PDB entry 8HNW | X-ray diffraction, 3.41 A resolution | chains A and B of the 4 polymer chains in the assembly

Chain A:
Molecule: CRISPR-associated endonuclease Cas9
From: Haemophilus parainfluenzae
UniProt: F0ET08 (F0ET08_HAEPA); residue numbers follow UniProt; this construct covers 1-1054
Chain sequence (1055 residues; row label = number of the first residue in the row; numbering starts at 0):
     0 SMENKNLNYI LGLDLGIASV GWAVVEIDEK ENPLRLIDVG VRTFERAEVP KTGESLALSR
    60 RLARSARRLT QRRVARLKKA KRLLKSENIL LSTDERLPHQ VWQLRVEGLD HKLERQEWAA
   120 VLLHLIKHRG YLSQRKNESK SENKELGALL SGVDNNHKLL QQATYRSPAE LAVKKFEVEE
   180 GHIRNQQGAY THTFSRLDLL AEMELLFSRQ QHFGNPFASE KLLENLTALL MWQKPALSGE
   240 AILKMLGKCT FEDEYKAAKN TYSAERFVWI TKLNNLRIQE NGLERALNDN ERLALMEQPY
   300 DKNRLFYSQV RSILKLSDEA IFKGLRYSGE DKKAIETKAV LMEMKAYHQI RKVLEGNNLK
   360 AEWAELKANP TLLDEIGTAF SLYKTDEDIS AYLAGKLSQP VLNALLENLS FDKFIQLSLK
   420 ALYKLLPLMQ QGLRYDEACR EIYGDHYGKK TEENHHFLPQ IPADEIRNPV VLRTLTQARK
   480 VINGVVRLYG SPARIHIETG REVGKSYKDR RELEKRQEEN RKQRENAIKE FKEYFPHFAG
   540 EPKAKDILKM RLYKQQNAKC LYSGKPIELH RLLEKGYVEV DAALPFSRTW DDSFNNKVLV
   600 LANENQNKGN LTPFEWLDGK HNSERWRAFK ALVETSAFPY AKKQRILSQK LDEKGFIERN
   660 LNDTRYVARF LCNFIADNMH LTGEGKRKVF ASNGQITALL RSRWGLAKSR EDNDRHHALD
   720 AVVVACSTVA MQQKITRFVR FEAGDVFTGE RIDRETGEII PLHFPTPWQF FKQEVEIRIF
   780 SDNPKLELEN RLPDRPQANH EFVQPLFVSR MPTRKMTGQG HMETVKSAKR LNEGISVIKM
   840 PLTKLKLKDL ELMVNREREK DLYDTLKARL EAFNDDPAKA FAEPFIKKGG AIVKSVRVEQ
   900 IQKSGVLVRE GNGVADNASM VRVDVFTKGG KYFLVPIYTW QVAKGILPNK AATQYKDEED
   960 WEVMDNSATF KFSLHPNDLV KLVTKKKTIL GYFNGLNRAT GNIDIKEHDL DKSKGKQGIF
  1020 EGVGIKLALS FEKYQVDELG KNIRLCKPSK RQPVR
Disordered / not traced: 0-8, 45-51, 140-143, 248-249, 318-319, 326-333, 443-455, 499-657, 681-687, 700-711, 738-760
Sequence notes: expression tag (0); engineered mutation Ala581 (His in F0ET08)

Chain B:
Molecule: sgRNA
Sequence (128 nucleotides; each row starts with the number of its first residue):
     1 GGUCACUCUA ACAUUUAAUC ACACGUUGUA GCUCCCUUUU UCGAAAGAAA AACGUUGUUA
    61 CAAUAAGAGA AAAGAUUUCU CGCAAAGCUC UGUCCCUUGA AAUGUAAGUU UCAAGGGACA
   121 UCUUUUUC
Disordered / not traced: 45, 71-77, 99-109, 127-128

How chain A and chain B interact:
Contacting residue pairs (200):
  Arg41(A) - C119(B)  salt bridge to the phosphate
  Glu53(A) - U16(B)  phosphate contact
  Ser54(A) - U16(B)  phosphate contact
  Ser54(A) - A17(B)  phosphate contact
  Ala56(A) - A17(B)  phosphate contact
  Ala56(A) - A84(B)  sugar contact
  Ser58(A) - C83(B)  sugar contact
  Arg59(A) - G82(B)  salt bridge to the phosphate
  Arg59(A) - C83(B)  salt bridge to the phosphate
  Arg59(A) - A84(B)  hydrogen bond to the base
  Arg59(A) - U126(B)  hydrogen bond to the base
  Arg60(A) - A17(B)  salt bridge to the phosphate
  Arg60(A) - A18(B)  salt bridge to the phosphate
  Arg60(A) - U19(B)  phosphate contact
  Ala62(A) - C83(B)  base contact
  Arg63(A) - A18(B)  salt bridge to the phosphate
  Arg63(A) - U19(B)  salt bridge to the phosphate
  Ala65(A) - A65(B)  phosphate contact
  Arg66(A) - A65(B)  phosphate contact
  Arg66(A) - G82(B)  base contact
  Arg66(A) - C83(B)  salt bridge to the phosphate
  Arg67(A) - U19(B)  salt bridge to the phosphate
  Arg67(A) - C20(B)  salt bridge to the phosphate
  Leu68(A) - A21(B)  phosphate contact
  Thr69(A) - U64(B)  phosphate contact
  Arg71(A) - C20(B)  salt bridge to the phosphate
  Arg71(A) - A21(B)  salt bridge to the phosphate
  Arg72(A) - A23(B)  salt bridge to the phosphate
  Val73(A) - A63(B)  phosphate contact
  Ala74(A) - C79(B)  phosphate contact
  Arg75(A) - C22(B)  salt bridge to the phosphate
  Leu76(A) - A62(B)  phosphate contact
  Lys77(A) - U78(B)  phosphate contact
  Lys80(A) - A62(B)  salt bridge to the phosphate
  Arg81(A) - U78(B)  salt bridge to the phosphate
  His98(A) - G31(B)  sugar contact
  His98(A) - U59(B)  hydrogen bond to the sugar
  His98(A) - A60(B)  sugar contact
  Val100(A) - A60(B)  sugar contact
  Trp101(A) - U59(B)  hydrogen bond to the phosphate
  Trp101(A) - A60(B)  hydrogen bond to the phosphate
  His123(A) - A60(B)  salt bridge to the phosphate
  His123(A) - C61(B)  phosphate contact
  Lys126(A) - C61(B)  salt bridge to the phosphate
  Lys126(A) - A62(B)  salt bridge to the phosphate
  His127(A) - A23(B)  phosphate contact
  His127(A) - A60(B)  salt bridge to the phosphate
  Arg128(A) - A21(B)  phosphate contact
  Arg128(A) - C22(B)  salt bridge to the phosphate
  Gly129(A) - C22(B)  phosphate contact
  Gly129(A) - A23(B)  phosphate contact
  Gln133(A) - C20(B)  hydrogen bond to the sugar
  Leu148(A) - C22(B)  sugar contact
  Gly180(A) - U58(B)  sugar contact
  His181(A) - U58(B)  phosphate contact
  His181(A) - U59(B)  phosphate contact
  Ile182(A) - U59(B)  hydrogen bond to the phosphate
  Arg183(A) - C24(B)  salt bridge to the phosphate
  Arg183(A) - U59(B)  hydrogen bond to the phosphate
  Arg183(A) - A60(B)  salt bridge to the phosphate
  Asn184(A) - A23(B)  hydrogen bond to the sugar
  Asn184(A) - C24(B)  hydrogen bond to the phosphate
  Gln185(A) - C24(B)  phosphate contact
  Gln185(A) - G25(B)  phosphate contact
  Gln185(A) - U58(B)  hydrogen bond to the phosphate
  Gln186(A) - C24(B)  hydrogen bond to the sugar
  Gln186(A) - G25(B)  phosphate contact
  Gly187(A) - C24(B)  hydrogen bond to the sugar
  Tyr189(A) - A23(B)  sugar contact
  Thr192(A) - A23(B)  sugar contact
  Arg195(A) - A21(B)  hydrogen bond to the sugar
  Arg195(A) - C22(B)  sugar contact
  Gln232(A) - A21(B)  phosphate contact
  Lys233(A) - C20(B)  salt bridge to the phosphate
  Lys233(A) - A21(B)  hydrogen bond to the phosphate
  Pro234(A) - C20(B)  sugar contact
  Ala235(A) - U19(B)  hydrogen bond to the sugar
  Ala235(A) - C20(B)  sugar contact
  Lys243(A) - U126(B)  salt bridge to the phosphate
  Phe266(A) - C8(B)  sugar contact
  Phe266(A) - U9(B)  sugar contact
  Val267(A) - U9(B)  phosphate contact
  Val267(A) - A10(B)  phosphate contact
  Ile414(A) - U9(B)  phosphate contact
  Ile414(A) - A10(B)  phosphate contact
  Gln415(A) - U9(B)  hydrogen bond to the phosphate
  Tyr434(A) - U7(B)  hydrogen bond to the sugar
  Tyr434(A) - C8(B)  sugar contact
  Gln459(A) - C88(B)  phosphate contact
  Arg466(A) - U16(B)  hydrogen bond to the sugar
  Arg466(A) - A17(B)  sugar contact
  Asn467(A) - U16(B)  sugar contact
  Pro468(A) - A17(B)  phosphate contact
  Leu471(A) - A85(B)  sugar contact
  Leu471(A) - A86(B)  sugar contact
  Arg472(A) - A85(B)  salt bridge to the phosphate
  Arg472(A) - A86(B)  salt bridge to the phosphate
  Thr475(A) - A86(B)  hydrogen bond to the phosphate
  Thr475(A) - G87(B)  hydrogen bond to the phosphate
  Arg478(A) - G87(B)  salt bridge to the phosphate
  Lys479(A) - G87(B)  salt bridge to the phosphate
  Lys479(A) - A118(B)  salt bridge to the phosphate
  Lys479(A) - C119(B)  phosphate contact
  Asn659(A) - U15(B)  sugar contact
  Asn661(A) - U14(B)  hydrogen bond to the base
  Asn661(A) - U15(B)  hydrogen bond to the sugar
  Asp662(A) - U15(B)  hydrogen bond to the sugar
  Arg668(A) - C6(B)  salt bridge to the phosphate
  Arg668(A) - U7(B)  salt bridge to the phosphate
  Asn672(A) - C6(B)  hydrogen bond to the phosphate
  Gln732(A) - G2(B)  hydrogen bond to the base
  Gln732(A) - U3(B)  hydrogen bond to the base
  Thr735(A) - U3(B)  hydrogen bond to the phosphate
  Thr735(A) - C4(B)  phosphate contact
  Pro811(A) - C119(B)  phosphate contact
  Pro811(A) - A120(B)  phosphate contact
  Thr812(A) - A120(B)  phosphate contact
  Arg813(A) - C119(B)  sugar contact
  Arg813(A) - A120(B)  hydrogen bond to the phosphate
  Lys814(A) - A84(B)  phosphate contact
  Lys814(A) - A120(B)  phosphate contact
  Lys814(A) - U121(B)  phosphate contact
  Met815(A) - U121(B)  hydrogen bond to the phosphate
  Thr816(A) - A84(B)  hydrogen bond to the phosphate
  Gly817(A) - A65(B)  hydrogen bond to the base
  Gly817(A) - C83(B)  sugar contact
  Gln818(A) - C83(B)  base contact
  Gly819(A) - A65(B)  hydrogen bond to the base
  Gly819(A) - A66(B)  base contact
  His820(A) - A65(B)  hydrogen bond to the sugar
  His820(A) - A66(B)  sugar contact
  Val824(A) - U26(B)  hydrogen bond to the sugar
  Val824(A) - U27(B)  sugar contact
  Lys825(A) - U27(B)  sugar contact
  Ser826(A) - U27(B)  phosphate contact
  Ser826(A) - G28(B)  hydrogen bond to the phosphate
  Lys828(A) - G28(B)  salt bridge to the phosphate
  Lys828(A) - U29(B)  salt bridge to the phosphate
  Val836(A) - U27(B)  phosphate contact
  Val836(A) - U55(B)  phosphate contact
  Ile837(A) - U27(B)  phosphate contact
  Lys838(A) - U27(B)  hydrogen bond to the phosphate
  Lys838(A) - U56(B)  phosphate contact
  Lys838(A) - G57(B)  salt bridge to the phosphate
  Val853(A) - U55(B)  sugar contact
  Asn854(A) - G54(B)  hydrogen bond to the sugar
  Asn854(A) - U55(B)  hydrogen bond to the sugar
  Arg857(A) - C36(B)  hydrogen bond to the sugar
  Arg857(A) - U37(B)  hydrogen bond to the sugar
  Arg857(A) - C53(B)  hydrogen bond to the base
  Arg857(A) - G54(B)  hydrogen bond to the base
  Glu858(A) - C35(B)  hydrogen bond to the sugar
  Glu858(A) - G54(B)  base contact
  Glu858(A) - U55(B)  hydrogen bond to the sugar
  Lys886(A) - C34(B)  hydrogen bond to the base
  Lys886(A) - U56(B)  hydrogen bond to the sugar
  Lys887(A) - C34(B)  hydrogen bond to the sugar
  Lys887(A) - C35(B)  phosphate contact
  Lys887(A) - C36(B)  phosphate contact
  Gly888(A) - C34(B)  phosphate contact
  Gly888(A) - C35(B)  phosphate contact
  Ala890(A) - C34(B)  sugar contact
  Ile891(A) - U56(B)  hydrogen bond to the sugar
  Ile891(A) - G57(B)  sugar contact
  Val892(A) - U56(B)  sugar contact
  Lys893(A) - U56(B)  phosphate contact
  Lys893(A) - G57(B)  hydrogen bond to the phosphate
  Lys893(A) - U58(B)  salt bridge to the phosphate
  Ser894(A) - U56(B)  phosphate contact
  Ser894(A) - G57(B)  hydrogen bond to the phosphate
  Val895(A) - U56(B)  phosphate contact
  Arg896(A) - G28(B)  salt bridge to the phosphate
  Arg896(A) - U55(B)  salt bridge to the phosphate
  Arg896(A) - U56(B)  hydrogen bond to the phosphate
  Val905(A) - A66(B)  sugar contact
  Arg908(A) - A63(B)  base contact
  Arg908(A) - U64(B)  hydrogen bond to the sugar
  Arg908(A) - A65(B)  hydrogen bond to the sugar
  Glu909(A) - A62(B)  hydrogen bond to the sugar
  Glu909(A) - A63(B)  sugar contact
  Asn911(A) - U27(B)  sugar contact
  Asn911(A) - G28(B)  sugar contact
  Gly912(A) - U27(B)  sugar contact
  Arg921(A) - U121(B)  hydrogen bond to the base
  Thr938(A) - A66(B)  base contact
  Trp939(A) - A66(B)  base contact
  Ala942(A) - A66(B)  base contact
  Ala942(A) - G67(B)  hydrogen bond to the sugar
  Ala942(A) - A68(B)  phosphate contact
  Lys943(A) - G67(B)  salt bridge to the phosphate
  Lys943(A) - A68(B)  phosphate contact
  Gln1034(A) - C94(B)  hydrogen bond to the sugar
  Gln1034(A) - C95(B)  hydrogen bond to the sugar
  Glu1037(A) - A118(B)  sugar contact
  Cys1045(A) - C95(B)  hydrogen bond to the phosphate
  Pro1047(A) - C94(B)  phosphate contact
  Pro1052(A) - U121(B)  base contact
  Val1053(A) - U121(B)  base contact
  Arg1054(A) - A68(B)  salt bridge to the phosphate
  Arg1054(A) - U121(B)  hydrogen bond to the base
Other interface residues (no listed pair), chain A (135 interface residues in all): Leu55, Leu57, Ser64, Pro97, Gln99, Leu122, Ala188, Trp231, Met244, Lys258, Thr270, Asp860, Gly889, Leu906, Val907, Arg1043, Gln1051
Other interface residues (no listed pair), chain B (62 interface residues in all): A5

Summary:
The interface between chain A and chain B involves 135 residues on one side and 62 on the other; the contacts
include 61 hydrogen bonds and 40 salt bridges. Among the polar pairs are Arg59(A)-A84(B), Arg59(A)-U126(B) and
Asn661(A)-U14(B).
Chain A is CRISPR-associated endonuclease Cas9 (Haemophilus parainfluenzae) and chain B is sgRNA; the
structure, Crystal structure of HpaCas9-sgRNA surveillance complex bound to double-stranded DNA, was
determined by X-ray diffraction (same publication as 8HNT and 8HNV).
